PDB entry 4RDM | X-ray diffraction, 2.70 A resolution | chains A and D of the 3 polymer chains in the assembly

[Chain A]
Protein: Restriction endonuclease R.NgoVII
Source organism: Neisseria gonorrhoeae
Notes: EC 3.1.21.4
UniProtKB: Q5F9M9 (Q5F9M9_NEIG1); residues 179-345 here = UniProt positions 179-345
Sequence (178 residues; each row starts with the number of its first residue):
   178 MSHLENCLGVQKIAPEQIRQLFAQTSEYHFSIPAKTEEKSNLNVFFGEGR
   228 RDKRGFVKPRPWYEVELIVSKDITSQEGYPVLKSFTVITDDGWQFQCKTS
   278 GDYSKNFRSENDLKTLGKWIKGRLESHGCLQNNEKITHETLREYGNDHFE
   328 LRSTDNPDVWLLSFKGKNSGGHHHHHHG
Not modelled in the structure: 178-179, 345-355
Differences from the reference sequence: initiating methionine (178); expression tag (346-355)

[Chain D]
Molecule: 15-nt DNA strand
Sequence (15 nucleotides; each row starts with the number of its first residue):
    17 GGGATTGCCGCCTAG

[Interface between chain A and chain D]
Residue-residue contacts (31; chain A residue first):
  Lys212(A) - DG23(D)  salt bridge to the phosphate
  Glu214(A) - DG23(D)  phosphate contact
  Glu214(A) - DC24(D)  phosphate contact
  Glu215(A) - DC24(D)  phosphate contact
  Lys216(A) - DC24(D)  hydrogen bond to the phosphate
  Lys216(A) - DC25(D)  phosphate contact
  Ser217(A) - DG23(D)  sugar contact
  Ser217(A) - DC24(D)  hydrogen bond to the phosphate
  Asn218(A) - DG23(D)  hydrogen bond to the phosphate
  Gly224(A) - DC25(D)  phosphate contact
  Glu225(A) - DC25(D)  hydrogen bond to the phosphate
  Glu225(A) - DG26(D)  phosphate contact
  Arg227(A) - DG26(D)  base contact
  Arg228(A) - DG26(D)  sugar contact
  Lys230(A) - DC27(D)  salt bridge to the phosphate
  Arg237(A) - DC25(D)  base contact
  Arg237(A) - DG26(D)  hydrogen bond to the base
  Glu243(A) - DC24(D)  hydrogen bond to the base
  Ile245(A) - DT22(D)  sugar contact
  Ile245(A) - DG23(D)  phosphate contact
  Ser247(A) - DT22(D)  phosphate contact
  Lys248(A) - DT22(D)  hydrogen bond to the phosphate
  Asp279(A) - DT22(D)  base contact
  Tyr280(A) - DA20(D)  sugar contact
  Tyr280(A) - DT21(D)  hydrogen bond to the phosphate
  Tyr280(A) - DT22(D)  base contact
  Lys282(A) - DT22(D)  base contact
  Lys282(A) - DG23(D)  hydrogen bond to the base
  Lys282(A) - DC24(D)  base contact
  Asn283(A) - DC24(D)  base contact
  Arg285(A) - DC24(D)  base contact

[In short]
Chain A and chain D form an interface of 21 and 8 residues respectively; the contacts include 9 hydrogen bonds
and 2 salt bridges. Polar pairs include Arg237(A)-DG26(D), Glu243(A)-DC24(D) and Lys282(A)-DG23(D).
Chain A is Restriction endonuclease R.NgoVII (Neisseria gonorrhoeae) and chain D is a 15-nt DNA strand; the
structure, Crystal structure of R.NgoAVII restriction endonuclease B3 domain with cognate DNA, was determined
by X-ray diffraction together with 4RD5 from the same study.
